4PJ1 - chains C and L of the 28 polymer chains in the assembly; structure by X-ray diffraction, 3.15 A resolution.

[Chain C (and L)]
Molecule: 60 kDa heat shock protein, mitochondrial
Source organism: Homo sapiens
Notes: chain L of this document is another copy of the same molecule, construct and numbering; everything in this record applies to it too
UniProt: P10809 (CH60_HUMAN); residues 3-532 here correspond to UniProt positions 27-556 (UniProt number = residue number + 24)
Sequence (558 residues; each row starts with the number of its first residue; numbers below 1 keep their minus sign (Met-25 is residue -25)):
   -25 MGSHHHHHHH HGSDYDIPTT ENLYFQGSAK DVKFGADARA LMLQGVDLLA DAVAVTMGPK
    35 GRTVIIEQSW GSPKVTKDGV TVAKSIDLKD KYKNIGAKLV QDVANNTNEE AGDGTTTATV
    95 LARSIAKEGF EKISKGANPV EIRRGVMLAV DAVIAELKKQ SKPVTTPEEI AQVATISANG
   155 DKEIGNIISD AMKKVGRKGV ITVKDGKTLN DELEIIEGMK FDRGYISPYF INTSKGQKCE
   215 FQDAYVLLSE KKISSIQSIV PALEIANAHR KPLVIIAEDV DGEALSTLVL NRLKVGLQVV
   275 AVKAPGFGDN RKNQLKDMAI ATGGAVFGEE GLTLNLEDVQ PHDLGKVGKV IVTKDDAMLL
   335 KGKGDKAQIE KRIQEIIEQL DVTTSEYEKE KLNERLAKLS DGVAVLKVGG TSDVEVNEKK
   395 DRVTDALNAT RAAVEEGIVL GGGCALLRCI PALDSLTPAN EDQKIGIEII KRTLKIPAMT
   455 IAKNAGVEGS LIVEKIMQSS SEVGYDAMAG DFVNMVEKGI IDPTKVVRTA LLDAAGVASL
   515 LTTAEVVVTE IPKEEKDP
Unresolved in the structure: -25 to 0, 527-532
Sequence notes: expression tag (-25 to 2); engineered mutation Lys323 (Glu347 in P10809)
Swiss-Prot annotation at these positions:
  - binding site (ATP): Lys51, Asp87 to Thr91, Gly416, Asp496
  - modified residue: Lys7 (N6-succinyllysine), Ser43 (Phosphoserine), Ser46 (Phosphoserine), Lys51 (N6-acetyllysine), Lys58 (N6-acetyllysine), Lys63 (N6-acetyllysine), Tyr66 (Phosphotyrosine), Lys67 (N6-acetyllysine), Lys101 (N6-acetyllysine), Lys106 (N6-acetyllysine), Lys109 (N6-acetyllysine), Lys132 (N6-acetyllysine), Lys167 (N6-acetyllysine), Lys178 (N6-acetyllysine), Lys181 (N6-acetyllysine), Lys194 (N6-acetyllysine), Lys212 (N6-acetyllysine), Lys225 (N6-acetyllysine), Lys226 (N6-acetyllysine), Lys245 (N6-acetyllysine) and 11 more in UniProt
  - cross-link: Lys527 (Glycyl lysine isopeptide (Lys-Gly) (interchain with G-Cter in SUMO2))
Ligand contacts:
  - ADP (adenosine-5'-diphosphate): Thr30, Met31, Gly32, Pro33, Lys51, Asp87, Gly88, Thr89, Thr90, Thr91, Ile150, Gly415, Gly416, Gly417, Ile455, Tyr479, Asp480, Ala481, Met482, Met489, Ile494, Asp496
  - Mg2+ (MG): Asp87, Ser151, Asp399
What the authors report for this chain:
  - mutagenesis - E105A/K109Q/E462A: decreased stability
  - mutagenesis - E105A/K109Q/E462A: unchanged catalytic activity

[Interface between chain C and chain L]
Contacting residue pairs (13; chain C residue first):
  Ala10(C) - Ala10(L)  hydrophobic
  Asp11(C) - Asp11(L)
  Glu102(C) - Lys109(L)  salt bridge
  Glu105(C) - Ser108(L)
  Glu105(C) - Lys109(L)  salt bridge
  Lys106(C) - Ser108(L)
  Lys106(C) - Lys109(L)
  Ser108(C) - Glu105(L)
  Ser108(C) - Ile107(L)
  Lys109(C) - Glu102(L)  salt bridge
  Lys109(C) - Glu105(L)  salt bridge
  Lys109(C) - Arg446(L)
  Arg446(C) - Lys109(L)
Also at the interface, not in a pair above, chain C (9 interface residues in all): Ile107
Also at the interface, not in a pair above, chain L (9 interface residues in all): Lys106

[Overview]
Chain C and chain L each contribute 9 residues to their interface, with 4 salt bridges. Polar contacts include
Glu102(C)-Lys109(L) and Glu105(C)-Lys109(L). Bound to chain C: ADP and Mg2+. Curated annotation (UniProt)
lists 8 ATP-binding residues on chain C. From the paper: E105A/K109Q/E462A of chain C reduce stability;
E105A/K109Q/E462A of chain C leave catalytic activity unchanged.
Chain C and chain L are both 60 kDa heat shock protein, mitochondrial (Homo sapiens); the structure, Crystal
structure of the human mitochondrial chaperonin symmetrical 'football' complex, was determined by X-ray
diffraction.
